4O4L - chains A and B of the 6 polymer chains in the assembly; structure by X-ray diffraction, 2.20 A resolution.

[Chain A]
Molecule: Tubulin alpha-1B chain
Organism: Bos taurus
UniProtKB: P81947 (TBA1B_BOVIN); residue numbers follow UniProt; this construct covers 1-451
Chain sequence (451 residues; numbered 1 to 451; the number before each row is that of its first residue):
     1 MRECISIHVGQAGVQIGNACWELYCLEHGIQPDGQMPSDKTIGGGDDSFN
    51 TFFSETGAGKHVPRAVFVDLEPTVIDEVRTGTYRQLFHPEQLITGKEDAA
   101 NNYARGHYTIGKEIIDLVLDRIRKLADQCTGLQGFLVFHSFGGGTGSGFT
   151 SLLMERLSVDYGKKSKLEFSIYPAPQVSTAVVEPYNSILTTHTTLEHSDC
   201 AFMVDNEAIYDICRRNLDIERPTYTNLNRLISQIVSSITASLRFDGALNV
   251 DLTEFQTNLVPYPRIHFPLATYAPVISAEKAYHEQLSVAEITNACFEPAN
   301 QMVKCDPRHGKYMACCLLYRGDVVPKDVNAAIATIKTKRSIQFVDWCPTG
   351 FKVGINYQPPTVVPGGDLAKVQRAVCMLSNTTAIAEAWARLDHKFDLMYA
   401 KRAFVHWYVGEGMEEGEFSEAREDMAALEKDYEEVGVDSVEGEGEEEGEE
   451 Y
Disordered / not traced: 440-451
Bound ions: Ca2+: Asp39, Thr41, Gly44, Glu55
Residues lining bound ligands: GTP (guanosine-5'-triphosphate): Gly10, Gln11, Ala12, Gln15, Ile16, Asp69, Asp98, Ala99, Ala100, Asn101, Ser140, Gly142, Gly143, Gly144, Thr145, Gly146, Ile171, Pro173, Val177, Ser178, Thr179, Glu183, Asn206, Ile209, Tyr224, Leu227, Asn228, Ile231

[Chain B]
Molecule: Tubulin beta-2B chain
Organism: Bos taurus
UniProtKB: Q6B856 (TBB2B_BOVIN); the author numbering skips numbers that UniProt does not, so the offset changes along the chain: 1-42 = UniProt 1-42; 45-360 = UniProt 43-358; 369-455 = UniProt 359-445
Chain sequence (445 residues; numbered 1 to 455; 10 numbers in that range are skipped by the numbering (no residue carries them; nothing is unmodelled there); the number before each row is that of its first residue):
     1 MREIVHIQAGQCGNQIGAKFWEVISDEHGIDPTGSYHGDSDL
    45 QLERINVYYNEATGNKYVPRAILVDLEPGTMDSVRSGPFGQIFRPDNFVF
    95 GQSGAGNNWAKGHYTEGAELVDSVLDVVRKESESCDCLQGFQLTHSLGGG
   145 TGSGMGTLLISKIREEYPDRIMNTFSVMPSPKVSDTVVEPYNATLSVHQL
   195 VENTDETYCIDNEALYDICFRTLKLTTPTYGDLNHLVSATMSGVTTCLRF
   245 PGQLNADLRKLAVNMVPFPRLHFFMPGFAPLTSRGSQQYRALTVPELTQQ
   295 MFDSKNMMAACDPRHGRYLTVAAIFRGRMSMKEVDEQMLNVQNKNSSYFV
   345 EWIPNNVKTAVCDIPP
   369 RGLKMSATFIGNSTAIQELFKRISEQFTAMFRRKAFLHWYTGEGMDEMEF
   419 TEAESNMNDLVSEYQQYQDATADEQGEFEEEEGEDEA
Disordered / not traced: 439-455
Bound ions: Mg2+: Gln11 (together with GDP); Ca2+ near Glu113 (its only coordinating residue here)
Residues lining bound ligands:
  - epothilone a (EP): Cys213, Leu217, Leu219, Asp226, His229, Leu230, Ala233, Phe272, Pro274, Leu275, Thr276, Arg278, Gln281, Gln282, Arg284, Leu286, Leu371
  - GDP (guanosine-5'-diphosphate): Gly10, Gln11, Cys12, Gln15, Ile16, Asp69, Asn101, Ser140, Gly142, Gly143, Gly144, Thr145, Gly146, Val171, Pro173, Val177, Asp179, Glu183, Asn206, Leu209, Tyr224, Leu227, Asn228
  - Peloruside A (POU): Gln293, Phe296, Asp297, Ser298, Met301, Pro307, Arg308, Tyr312, Val335, Asn339, Tyr342, Phe343
Curated features (UniProtKB/Swiss-Prot):
  - motif: Met1 to Ile4 (MREI motif)
  - binding site (GTP): Gln11, Glu71, Ser140, Gly144, Thr145, Gly146, Asn206, Asn228
  - binding site (Mg(2+)): Glu71
  - modified residue: Ser40 (Phosphoserine), Thr57 (Phosphothreonine), Lys60 (N6-acetyllysine), Ser174 (Phosphoserine), Thr287 (Phosphothreonine), Thr292 (Phosphothreonine), Arg320 (Omega-N-methylarginine), Glu448 (5-glutamyl polyglutamate)
  - cross-link (Glycyl lysine isopeptide (Lys-Gly)): Lys60 (interchain with G-Cter in ubiquitin), Lys326 (interchain with G-Cter in ubiquitin)

[Chain A / chain B interface]
Contacting residue pairs - 53 pairs, chain A then chain B:
  Gln11(A) - Gln247(B)  hydrogen bond
  Lys96(A) - Met1(B)  hydrogen bond (backbone-backbone)
  Lys96(A) - Asp130(B)  salt bridge
  Glu97(A) - Met1(B)
  Glu97(A) - Cys131(B)
  Glu97(A) - Arg164(B)  salt bridge
  Asp98(A) - Asp251(B)
  Asp98(A) - Lys254(B)  salt bridge
  Ala100(A) - Arg253(B)
  Ala100(A) - Lys254(B)
  Ala100(A) - Val257(B)
  Asn101(A) - Lys254(B)
  Arg105(A) - Arg253(B)
  Pro175(A) - Asn349(B)
  Gln176(A) - Asp329(B)
  Gln176(A) - Leu333(B)
  Ser178(A) - Lys352(B)  hydrogen bond
  Thr179(A) - Gln247(B)
  Thr179(A) - Leu248(B)
  Thr179(A) - Asn258(B)  hydrogen bond (backbone-side chain)
  Ala180(A) - Asn258(B)
  Val181(A) - Asn258(B)  hydrogen bond (backbone-side chain)
  Val181(A) - Ile347(B)  hydrophobic
  Val181(A) - Asn349(B)
  Tyr210(A) - Asp329(B)
  Arg221(A) - Met325(B)
  Arg221(A) - Lys326(B)
  Arg221(A) - Asp329(B)  salt bridge
  Tyr224(A) - Gln247(B)
  Lys394(A) - Asn349(B)  hydrogen bond
  Leu397(A) - Glu345(B)
  Leu397(A) - Trp346(B)
  Leu397(A) - Pro348(B)  hydrophobic
  Met398(A) - Trp346(B)  hydrogen bond (backbone-backbone)
  Met398(A) - Pro348(B)
  Lys401(A) - Phe262(B)
  Lys401(A) - Trp346(B)
  Arg402(A) - Phe262(B)
  Ala403(A) - Pro261(B)
  Ala403(A) - Phe262(B)  hydrophobic
  Phe404(A) - Val257(B)
  Phe404(A) - Asn258(B)
  Phe404(A) - Val260(B)
  Phe404(A) - Pro261(B)  hydrogen bond (backbone-backbone)
  Phe404(A) - Thr314(B)
  Phe404(A) - Ile347(B)  hydrophobic
  His406(A) - Val260(B)
  His406(A) - Pro261(B)  hydrogen bond (side chain-backbone)
  His406(A) - Phe262(B)
  His406(A) - Pro263(B)
  Trp407(A) - Ala256(B)
  Trp407(A) - Val257(B)
  Trp407(A) - Val260(B)  hydrogen bond (side chain-backbone)
Also at the interface, not in a pair above, chain A (27 interface residues in all): Val182, Glu220
Also at the interface, not in a pair above, chain B (31 interface residues in all): Asp199, Met259, Asn350, Ala438

[In short]
The interface between chain A and chain B involves 27 residues on one side and 31 on the other; the contacts
include 10 hydrogen bonds and 4 salt bridges. Polar contacts include Lys96(A)-Asp130(B), Glu97(A)-Arg164(B)
and Asp98(A)-Lys254(B). Ligands of chain A: GTP.
Chain A is Tubulin alpha-1B chain and chain B is Tubulin beta-2B chain, both from Bos taurus; the structure,
Tubulin-Peloruside A-Epothilone A complex, was determined by X-ray diffraction, deposited together with 4O4J,
4O4I and 4O4H.
